PDB entry 9M4F | electron microscopy, 2.82 A resolution | chains C and D of the 25 polymer chains in the assembly

[Chain C]
Molecule: PsaC
From: Tribonema minus
Chain sequence (81 residues; each row starts with the number of its first residue):
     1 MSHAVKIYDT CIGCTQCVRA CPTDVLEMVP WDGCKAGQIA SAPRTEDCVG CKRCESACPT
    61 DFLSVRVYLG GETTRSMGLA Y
Unresolved in the structure: 1

[Chain D]
Molecule: PsaD
From: Tribonema minus
Chain sequence (139 residues; numbered 1 to 139; the number before each row is that of its first residue):
     1 MKLNLQPYSP IFGGSTGGWL RAAEVEEKYA ITWTSPKEQI FEMPTGGAAV MLIGENLLYL
    61 ARKEQCLALG TQLKSFKISD YKIYRIFPSG EVQFLHPKDG VFPEKVNPGR LPVGNRSFSI
   121 GKNPNPVSVK FSGQGTYES
Unresolved in the structure: 1-6, 139

[Interface between chain C and chain D]
Pairs across the interface - 56 pairs, chain C then chain D:
  Ala-4(C) with Tyr-137(D), hydrophobic
  Val-5(C) with Gly-114(D)
  Lys-6(C) with Gly-114(D)
  Ile-7(C) with Gly-114(D), hydrogen bond (backbone-backbone); Asn-115(D); Arg-116(D), hydrogen bond (backbone-backbone)
  Tyr-8(C) with Arg-116(D); Phe-118(D); Ile-120(D), hydrophobic; Asn-123(D), hydrogen bond
  Asp-9(C) with Arg-116(D), hydrogen bond (backbone-backbone); Ser-117(D); Phe-118(D), hydrogen bond (side chain-backbone); Ser-119(D), hydrogen bond (side chain-backbone)
  Thr-10(C) with Ser-119(D)
  Thr-15(C) with Glu-104(D)
  Val-18(C) with Pro-103(D), hydrophobic; Glu-104(D)
  Arg-19(C) with Glu-104(D)
  Pro-22(C) with Leu-67(D)
  Thr-23(C) with Lys-63(D), hydrogen bond (backbone-side chain); Leu-67(D)
  Asp-24(C) with Leu-67(D); His-96(D), salt bridge; Pro-103(D)
  Leu-26(C) with Pro-103(D)
  Glu-27(C) with Pro-103(D); Arg-110(D), salt bridge
  Met-28(C) with Pro-103(D), hydrogen bond (backbone-backbone); Glu-104(D); Val-106(D), hydrophobic; Arg-110(D), hydrogen bond (backbone-side chain)
  Val-29(C) with Arg-110(D)
  Pro-30(C) with Val-106(D); Asn-107(D)
  Gln-38(C) with Val-106(D)
  Ile-39(C) with Asn-115(D)
  Ala-40(C) with Asn-115(D)
  Ser-41(C) with Pro-112(D); Val-113(D); Asn-115(D)
  Ala-42(C) with Val-113(D), hydrogen bond (backbone-backbone)
  Pro-43(C) with Val-113(D), hydrophobic
  Asp-47(C) with Lys-63(D), salt bridge; Arg-85(D), salt bridge
  Phe-62(C) with Ile-120(D), hydrophobic
  Leu-63(C) with Ile-120(D)
  Arg-66(C) with Ile-120(D)
  Tyr-68(C) with Asn-123(D); Tyr-137(D), hydrophobic
  Thr-74(C) with Glu-26(D)
  Arg-75(C) with Arg-85(D)
  Gly-78(C) with Arg-62(D)
  Leu-79(C) with Arg-62(D)
  Ala-80(C) with Arg-62(D)
  Tyr-81(C) with Ala-22(D)
Other interface residues (no listed pair), chain C (38 interface residues in all): Arg-44, Val-49, Arg-53
Other interface residues (no listed pair), chain D (31 interface residues in all): Glu-27, Tyr-29, Ala-61, Glu-64, Lys-98, Lys-105, Pro-108, Leu-111

[In short]
38 residues of chain C and 31 residues of chain D are in contact, with 10 hydrogen bonds and 4 salt bridges.
Polar pairs include Asp-24(C)/His-96(D), Glu-27(C)/Arg-110(D) and Asp-47(C)/Lys-63(D).
Here chain C is PsaC and chain D is PsaD, both from Tribonema minus. Entry 9M4F (Photosystem I from the
eukaryotic filamentous algae) was determined by electron microscopy.
